3OQU - chains A and B; structure by X-ray diffraction, 2.68 A resolution.

# Chain A (and B)
Name: Abscisic acid receptor PYL9
Source organism: Arabidopsis thaliana
Notes: chain B of this document is another copy of the same molecule, construct and numbering; everything in this record applies to it too
UniProt: Q84MC7 (PYL9_ARATH); numbering as in UniProt (aligned over 1-187)
Sequence (205 residues; numbered -17 to 187; the number before each row is that of its first residue; numbers below 1 keep their minus sign (Met-17 is residue -17)):
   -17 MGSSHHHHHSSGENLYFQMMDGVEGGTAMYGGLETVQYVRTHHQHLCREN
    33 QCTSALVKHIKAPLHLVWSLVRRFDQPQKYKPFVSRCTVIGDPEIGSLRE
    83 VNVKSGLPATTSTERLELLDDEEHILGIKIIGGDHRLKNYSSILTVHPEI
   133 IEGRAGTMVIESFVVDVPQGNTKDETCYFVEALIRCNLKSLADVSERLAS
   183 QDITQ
Unresolved in the structure: -17 to 17, 136, 185-187 (chain B: -17 to 17, 135-136, 185-187)
Sequence notes: expression tag (-17 to 0)
Cystine bridges: Cys34-Cys159
Residues lining bound ligands: (+)-abscisic acid (A8S; (2Z,4E)-5-[(1S)-1-hydroxy-2,6,6-trimethyl-4-oxocyclohex-2-en-1-yl]-3-methylpenta-2,4-dienoic acid): Lys63, Phe65, Val85, Leu89, Pro90, Ala91, Ser94, Glu96, Ile112, His117, Leu119, Tyr122, Glu143, Val162, Leu165, Ile166, Asn169
Curated features (UniProtKB/Swiss-Prot):
  - motif: Ser87 to Ala91 (Gate loop), His117 to Leu119 (Latch loop)
  - binding site (abscisate): Lys63, Ala91 to Glu96, Arg118 to Ser124, Glu143
  - site: Pro64 (Involved in ABA binding), Pro90 (Involved in interactions with PP2Cs), Ile110 (Involved in ABA binding), Thr154 (Involved in interactions with PP2Cs), Val162 (Involved in ABA binding), Leu165 (Involved in ABA binding)
What the authors report for this chain:
  - binding site for (+)-abscisic acid: Phe65, Leu89, Ile112, Leu165
  - mutagenesis - L165V: increased binding to (-)-ABA
  - mutagenesis - C29S, C34S, C159S: unchanged signaling in response to (+)-abscisic acid
  - specificity-determining residues: Ile112, Leu165
  - mutagenesis - V66I, L165V/I166V: increased signaling in response to (-)-ABA
  - mutagenesis - I112V, I112V/L165V: increased signaling

# Chain A / chain B interface
Residue-residue contacts - 27 pairs, chain A then chain B:
  Pro64(A) - Glu157(B)
  Phe65(A) - Glu157(B)
  Phe65(A) - Phe161(B)  hydrophobic
  Gly88(A) - Arg118(B)
  Arg118(A) - Gly88(B)  hydrogen bond (side chain-backbone)
  Asp156(A) - Lys171(B)  salt bridge
  Glu157(A) - Pro64(B)
  Glu157(A) - Phe65(B)
  Glu157(A) - Cys168(B)
  Tyr160(A) - Ala164(B)
  Tyr160(A) - Arg167(B)
  Tyr160(A) - Cys168(B)
  Tyr160(A) - Lys171(B)
  Phe161(A) - Phe65(B)  hydrophobic
  Phe161(A) - Leu165(B)  hydrophobic
  Phe161(A) - Cys168(B)  hydrophobic
  Glu163(A) - Arg167(B)  salt bridge
  Ala164(A) - Tyr160(B)
  Ala164(A) - Ala164(B)  hydrophobic
  Leu165(A) - Phe161(B)  hydrophobic
  Arg167(A) - Tyr160(B)
  Arg167(A) - Glu163(B)  salt bridge
  Cys168(A) - Glu157(B)
  Cys168(A) - Tyr160(B)
  Cys168(A) - Phe161(B)  hydrophobic
  Lys171(A) - Asp156(B)  salt bridge
  Lys171(A) - Tyr160(B)
Also at the interface, not in a pair above, chain A (16 interface residues in all): Leu89, Asp175
Also at the interface, not in a pair above, chain B (16 interface residues in all): Leu89, Asp175

# In short
The chain A/chain B interface involves 16 residues from each chain, with 1 hydrogen bond and 4 salt bridges.
Polar pairs include Asp156(A)-Lys171(B), Glu163(A)-Arg167(B) and Arg118(A)-Gly88(B). The paper reports a
binding site for (+)-abscisic acid at Phe65(A), Leu89(A) and Ile112(A) among others; V66I and L165V/I166V of
chain A increase signaling in response to (-)-ABA; 8 substitutions were tested in all.
Chain A and chain B are both Abscisic acid receptor PYL9 (Arabidopsis thaliana); the structure, Crystal
structure of native abscisic acid receptor PYL9 with ABA, was determined by X-ray diffraction (same
publication as 4JDA and 4JDL).
